6VK7 - chains A and C of the 3 polymer chains in the assembly; structure by X-ray diffraction, 2.12 A resolution.

# Chain A
Protein: Methane monooxygenase component A alpha chain
From: Methylosinus trichosporium OB3b
Reference sequence: A0A2D2D5X0 (A0A2D2D5X0_METTR); residues 1-526 here = UniProt positions 1-526
Chain sequence (526 residues; row label = number of the first residue in the row):
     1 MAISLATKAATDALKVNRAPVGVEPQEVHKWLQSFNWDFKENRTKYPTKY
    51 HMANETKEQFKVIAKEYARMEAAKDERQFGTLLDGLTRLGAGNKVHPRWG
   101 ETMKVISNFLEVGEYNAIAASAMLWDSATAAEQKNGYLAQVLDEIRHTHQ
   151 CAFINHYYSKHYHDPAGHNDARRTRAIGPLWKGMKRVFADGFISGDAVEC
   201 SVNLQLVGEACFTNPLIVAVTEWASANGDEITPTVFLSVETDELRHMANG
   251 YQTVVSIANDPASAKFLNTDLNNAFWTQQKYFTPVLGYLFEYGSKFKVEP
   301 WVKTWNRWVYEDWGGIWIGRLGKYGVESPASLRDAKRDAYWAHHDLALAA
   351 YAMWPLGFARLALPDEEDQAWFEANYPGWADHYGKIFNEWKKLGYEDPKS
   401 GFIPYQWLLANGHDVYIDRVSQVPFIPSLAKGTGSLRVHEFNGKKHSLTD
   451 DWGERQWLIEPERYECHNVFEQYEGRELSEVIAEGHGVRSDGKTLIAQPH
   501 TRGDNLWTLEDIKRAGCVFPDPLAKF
Not modelled in the structure: 1-11
Metal / ion sites: Fe ion site 1: Glu114, Glu144, His147, Glu243; Fe ion site 2: Glu144, Glu209, Glu243, His246
What the authors report for this chain:
  - conformationally variable residues (helix shift, side-chain flip): Thr213, Asn214, Val218, Glu240, Glu243, Leu244, Met247, Phe282
  - Fe ion coordination: Glu243
  - contacts within the chain: Asn214-Glu240

# Chain C
Protein: Methane monooxygenase
From: Methylosinus trichosporium OB3b
Reference sequence: A0A2D2D0T0 (A0A2D2D0T0_METTR); numbering as in UniProt (aligned over 1-169)
Chain sequence (169 residues; each row starts with the number of its first residue):
     1 MAKREPIHDNSIRTEWEAKIAKLTSVDQATKFIQDFRLAYTSPFRKSYDI
    51 DVDYQYIERKIEEKLSVLKTEKLPVADLITKATTGEDAAAVEATWIAKIK
   101 AAKSKYEAERIHIEFRQLYKPPVLPVNVFLRTDAALGTVLMEIRNTDYYG
   151 TPLEGLRKERGVKVLHLQA
Not modelled in the structure: 1

# Interface between chain A and chain C
Residue-residue contacts (96):
  Lys45(A) - Ala134(C)
  Pro47(A) - Ala134(C)
  Pro47(A) - Thr138(C)
  Pro47(A) - Met141(C)
  Thr48(A) - Thr138(C)  hydrogen bond (backbone-side chain)
  Thr48(A) - Met141(C)
  Lys49(A) - Met141(C)
  Lys49(A) - Glu142(C)
  Lys49(A) - Asn145(C)  hydrogen bond
  Asp196(A) - Met141(C)
  Phe266(A) - Glu142(C)
  Phe266(A) - Asn145(C)
  Phe266(A) - Thr146(C)
  Thr269(A) - Tyr148(C)
  Thr269(A) - Tyr149(C)
  Asn272(A) - Tyr149(C)  hydrogen bond
  Asn273(A) - Tyr148(C)
  Asn273(A) - Tyr149(C)  hydrogen bond
  Phe425(A) - Gln168(C)
  Pro427(A) - Gln168(C)
  Ser435(A) - Gln168(C)
  Leu436(A) - His166(C)
  Leu436(A) - Leu167(C)
  Leu436(A) - Gln168(C)  hydrogen bond (backbone-side chain)
  Arg437(A) - Leu153(C)
  Arg437(A) - His166(C)
  Arg437(A) - Leu167(C)
  Val438(A) - Val164(C)
  Val438(A) - Leu165(C)  hydrogen bond (backbone-backbone)
  Val438(A) - His166(C)  hydrogen bond (backbone-backbone)
  His439(A) - Arg157(C)
  His439(A) - Val162(C)
  His439(A) - Lys163(C)
  His439(A) - Val164(C)
  Glu440(A) - Val162(C)
  Glu440(A) - Lys163(C)  hydrogen bond (backbone-backbone)
  Glu440(A) - Leu165(C)
  Phe441(A) - Pro43(C)
  Phe441(A) - Arg160(C)
  Asn442(A) - Pro43(C)  hydrogen bond (side chain-backbone)
  Asn442(A) - Phe44(C)
  Asn442(A) - Arg45(C)  hydrogen bond (side chain-backbone)
  Asn442(A) - Tyr48(C)
  Lys444(A) - Tyr48(C)
  Lys444(A) - Asp51(C)  salt bridge
  Lys445(A) - Leu165(C)
  Asp451(A) - Leu153(C)
  Trp452(A) - Tyr149(C)  hydrophobic
  Glu454(A) - Leu153(C)
  Glu454(A) - Arg157(C)  salt bridge
  Arg455(A) - Tyr148(C)  hydrogen bond (side chain-backbone)
  Arg455(A) - Tyr149(C)
  Arg455(A) - Thr151(C)  hydrogen bond (side chain-backbone)
  Arg455(A) - Leu153(C)
  Arg455(A) - Leu156(C)
  Gln456(A) - Tyr148(C)
  Trp457(A) - Val162(C)  hydrophobic
  Leu458(A) - Leu153(C)  hydrophobic
  Leu458(A) - Leu156(C)  hydrophobic
  Leu458(A) - Arg157(C)
  Leu458(A) - Arg160(C)  hydrogen bond (backbone-side chain)
  Leu458(A) - Val162(C)  hydrophobic
  Ile459(A) - Glu109(C)
  Ile459(A) - Arg144(C)  hydrogen bond (backbone-side chain)
  Ile459(A) - Tyr148(C)  hydrophobic
  Ile459(A) - Leu156(C)  hydrophobic
  Ile459(A) - Arg160(C)
  Glu460(A) - Arg144(C)
  Glu460(A) - Tyr148(C)  hydrogen bond
  Pro461(A) - Pro43(C)
  Pro461(A) - Arg160(C)
  Glu462(A) - Pro43(C)
  Glu462(A) - Ile113(C)
  Glu462(A) - Arg144(C)  salt bridge
  Glu465(A) - Ser42(C)
  Glu465(A) - Pro43(C)
  Glu465(A) - Arg45(C)  salt bridge
  His467(A) - Asp51(C)  salt bridge
  His467(A) - Val52(C)
  His467(A) - Gln55(C)
  Glu471(A) - Arg4(C)
  Gln472(A) - Arg4(C)
  Gln472(A) - Ile7(C)
  Gln472(A) - Val52(C)
  Tyr473(A) - Ile7(C)  hydrophobic
  Glu474(A) - Ala2(C)
  Glu474(A) - Lys3(C)
  Glu474(A) - Arg4(C)  hydrogen bond (backbone-backbone)
  Gly475(A) - Lys3(C)
  Arg476(A) - Arg4(C)
  Arg476(A) - Glu5(C)
  Arg476(A) - Pro6(C)
  Glu484(A) - Pro6(C)
  Glu484(A) - Ile7(C)  hydrogen bond (side chain-backbone)
  Phe526(A) - Leu165(C)
  Phe526(A) - His166(C)
Also at the interface, not in a pair above, chain A (46 interface residues in all): Tyr46, Lys265, Asp270, Gly443
Also at the interface, not in a pair above, chain C (45 interface residues in all): His8, Tyr54, Lys105, Gly137, Leu140, Gly150, Pro152, Gly161

# Overview
46 residues of chain A face 45 of chain C across their interface, with 17 hydrogen bonds and 5 salt bridges.
Polar pairs include Lys444(A)-Asp51(C), Glu454(A)-Arg157(C) and Glu462(A)-Arg144(C). Glu114(A), Glu144(A),
His147(A) and Glu243(A) form the Fe ion site 1. From the paper: Fe ion coordination by Glu243(A);
conformational variability at Thr213(A), Asn214(A) and Val218(A) among others.
Here chain A is Methane monooxygenase component A alpha chain and chain C is Methane monooxygenase, both from
Methylosinus trichosporium OB3b. Entry 6VK7 (Crystal Structure of reduced Methylosinus trichosporium OB3b
Soluble Methane Monooxygenase Hydroxylase) was determined by X-ray diffraction, deposited together with 6VK4,
6VK5, 6VK6 and 6VK8.
